6I6H - chains A and B; structure by X-ray diffraction, 2.00 A resolution.

# Chain A
Molecule: ER lumen protein-retaining receptor 2
Organism: Gallus gallus
UniProt: Q5ZKX9 (ERD22_CHICK); residue numbers follow UniProt; this construct covers 1-207
Chain sequence (207 residues; numbered 1 to 207; the number before each row is that of its first residue):
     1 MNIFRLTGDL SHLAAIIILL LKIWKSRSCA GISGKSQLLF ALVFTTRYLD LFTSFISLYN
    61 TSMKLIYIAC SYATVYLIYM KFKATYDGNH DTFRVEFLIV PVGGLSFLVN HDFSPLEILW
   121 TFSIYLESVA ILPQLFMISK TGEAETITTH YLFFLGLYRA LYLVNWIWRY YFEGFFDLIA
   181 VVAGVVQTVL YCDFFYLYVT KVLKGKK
Swiss-Prot annotation at these positions:
  - region: R47, Y48 (Interaction with the K-D-E-L motif on target proteins), R159 to R169 (Interaction with the K-D-E-L motif on target proteins), K204 to K207 (Important for recycling of cargo proteins with the sequence motif K-D-E-L from the Golgi to the endoplasmic reticulum)
  - site: R5 (Interaction with the K-D-E-L motif on target proteins), S54 (Interaction with the K-D-E-L motif on target proteins), E117 (Interaction with the K-D-E-L motif on target proteins), D193 (Important for recycling of cargo proteins with the sequence motif K-D-E-L from the Golgi to the endoplasmic reticulum)
From the paper describing this entry:
  - conformationally variable residues (helix shift, side-chain flip): R5, R159, W166, D193, K201, K204, K206
  - contacts within the chain: D9-H12 (hydrogen bond), H12-Y158 (pi stacking), E127-Y158 (hydrogen bond)
  - mutagenesis - D193N: abolished localization to KDEL ligand

# Chain B
Molecule: AEKDEL peptide
Chain sequence (6 residues; row label = number of the first residue in the row):
     2 AEKDEL

# How chain A and chain B interact
Pairs across the interface - 21 pairs, chain A then chain B:
  R5(A) - D5(B)  hydrogen bond (side chain-backbone)
  R5(A) - E6(B)  salt bridge
  D9(A) - L7(B)
  R47(A) - L7(B)  hydrogen bond (side chain-backbone)
  Y48(A) - L7(B)  hydrogen bond (side chain-backbone)
  S54(A) - E3(B)  hydrogen bond
  I56(A) - E3(B)
  I56(A) - K4(B)
  N60(A) - D5(B)
  N60(A) - L7(B)
  M63(A) - L7(B)  hydrophobic
  K64(A) - L7(B)
  E117(A) - K4(B)  salt bridge
  W120(A) - K4(B)
  R159(A) - L7(B)  hydrogen bond (side chain-backbone)
  Y162(A) - E6(B)
  Y162(A) - L7(B)  hydrogen bond (side chain-backbone)
  N165(A) - E6(B)  hydrogen bond
  W166(A) - E6(B)  hydrogen bond
  R169(A) - D5(B)  salt bridge
  R169(A) - E6(B)  salt bridge
Interface residues without a listed pair, chain A (20 interface residues in all): D50, F55, Y59, Y67
The authors on this interface:
  - specific contacts: R5(A)-E6(B) (salt bridge), H12(A)-L7(B) (water-mediated contact), R47(A)-L7(B), E117(A)-K4(B), Y158(A)-L7(B) (water-mediated contact), R159(A)-L7(B), W166(A)-E6(B) (hydrogen bond), R169(A)-D5(B) (salt bridge)
  - interface residues, chain A: R5(A)

# Summary
20 residues of chain A face 5 of chain B across their interface, with 8 hydrogen bonds and 4 salt bridges.
Among the polar pairs are R5(A)-E6(B), E117(A)-K4(B) and R169(A)-D5(B). The authors report salt bridges
between R5(A) and E6(B) and R169(A) and D5(B); water-mediated contacts between H12(A) and L7(B) and Y158(A)
and L7(B); contacts between R47(A) and L7(B), E117(A) and K4(B) and R159(A) and L7(B). From the paper: D193N
of chain A abolishes localization to KDEL ligand; the interface residue R5(A).
Here chain A is ER lumen protein-retaining receptor 2 (Gallus gallus) and chain B is AEKDEL peptide. Entry
6I6H (Crystal structure of the KDEL receptor in the peptide bound state) was determined by X-ray diffraction,
deposited together with 6I6B and 6I6J.
